PDB entry 7SXL | X-ray diffraction, 2.70 A resolution | chain A

Chain A:
Name: Plastid replication-repair enzyme
Source organism: Plasmodium falciparum (isolate 3D7)
Notes: EC 2.7.7.7
UniProtKB: Q8ILY1 (Q8ILY1_PLAF7); residues 1-628 here correspond to UniProt positions 1389-2016 (UniProt number = residue number + 1388)
Amino-acid sequence (628 residues; row label = number of the first residue in the row):
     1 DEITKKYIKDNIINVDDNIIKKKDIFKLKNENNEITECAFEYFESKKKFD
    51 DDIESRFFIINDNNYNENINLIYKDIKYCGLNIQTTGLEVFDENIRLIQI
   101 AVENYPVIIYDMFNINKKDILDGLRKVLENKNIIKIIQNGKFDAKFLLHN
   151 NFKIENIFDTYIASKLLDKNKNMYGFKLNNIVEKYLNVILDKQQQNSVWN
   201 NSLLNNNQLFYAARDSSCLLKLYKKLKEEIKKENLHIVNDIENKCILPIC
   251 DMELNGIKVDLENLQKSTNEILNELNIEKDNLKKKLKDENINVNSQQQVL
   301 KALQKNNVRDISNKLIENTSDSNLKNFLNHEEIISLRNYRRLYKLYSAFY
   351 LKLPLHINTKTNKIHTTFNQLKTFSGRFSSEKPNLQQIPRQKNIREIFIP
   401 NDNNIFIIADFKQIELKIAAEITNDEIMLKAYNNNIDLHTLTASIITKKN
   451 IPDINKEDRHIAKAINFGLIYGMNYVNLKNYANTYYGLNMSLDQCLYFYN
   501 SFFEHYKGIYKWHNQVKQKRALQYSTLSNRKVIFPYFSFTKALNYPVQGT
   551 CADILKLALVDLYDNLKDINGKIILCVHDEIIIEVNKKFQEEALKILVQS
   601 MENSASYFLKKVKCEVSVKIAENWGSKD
Unresolved in the structure: 1, 283-333, 627-628
Construct notes: conflict Asn82 (Asp1470 in Q8ILY1), Gln84 (Glu1472 in Q8ILY1)
Bound ions: Na+: Asn82, Gln138, Asp143
From the paper describing this entry:
  - mutagenesis - W512A (20-fold): decreased binding to dNTP
  - mutagenesis - W512F: unchanged catalytic activity on dNTP
  - mutagenesis - W512F (2-fold): unchanged binding to 7a
  - binding site for di(hydroxyethyl)ether: Trp512
  - mutagenesis - W512A: increased catalytic activity on dNTP
  - mutagenesis - W512F: unchanged binding to dNTP

Overview:
Asn82, Gln138 and Asp143 form the Na+ site. The paper reports a binding site for di(hydroxyethyl)ether at
Trp512; W512A reduces binding to dNTP.
Chain A is Plastid replication-repair enzyme (Plasmodium falciparum (isolate 3D7)); the structure, Plasmodium
falciparum apicoplast DNA polymerase (exo-minus) without affinity tag, was determined by X-ray diffraction
together with 7SXQ from the same study.
